4LAY - chain A; structure by X-ray diffraction, 1.70 A resolution.

[Chain A]
Molecule: Peptidyl-prolyl cis-trans isomerase FKBP4
Source organism: Homo sapiens
Notes: EC 5.2.1.8
UniProt: Q02790 (FKBP4_HUMAN); residues 1-260 here = UniProt positions 1-260
Chain sequence (280 residues; row label = number of the first residue in the row; numbers below 1 keep their minus sign (Met-19 is residue -19)):
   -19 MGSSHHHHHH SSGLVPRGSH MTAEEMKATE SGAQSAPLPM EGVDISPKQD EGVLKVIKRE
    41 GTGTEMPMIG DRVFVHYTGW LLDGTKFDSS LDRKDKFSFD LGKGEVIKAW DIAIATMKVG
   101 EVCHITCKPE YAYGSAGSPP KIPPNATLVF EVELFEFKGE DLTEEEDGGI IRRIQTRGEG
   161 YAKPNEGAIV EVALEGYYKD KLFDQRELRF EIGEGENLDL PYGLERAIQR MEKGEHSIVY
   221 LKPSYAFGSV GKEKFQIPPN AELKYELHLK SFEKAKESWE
Unresolved in the structure: -19 to 21, 256-260
Sequence notes: expression tag (-19 to 0)
Ligand contacts: I63 ({3-[(1R)-3-(3,4-dimethoxyphenyl)-1-({[(2S)-1-(3,3-dimethyl-2-oxopentanoyl)piperidin-2-yl]carbonyl}oxy)propyl]phenoxy}acetic acid): Tyr57, Phe67, Asp68, Phe77, Gly84, Glu85, Val86, Ile87, Trp90, Ala112, Tyr113, Lys121, Ile122, Phe130
Curated features (UniProtKB/Swiss-Prot):
  - modified residue: Met1 (N-acetylmethionine), Thr2 (N-acetylthreonine), Thr143 (Phosphothreonine), Tyr220 (Phosphotyrosine)
  - mutagenesis: Phe67 to Asp68 (Decreased catalytic activity toward TRPC1)

[Summary]
Bound to chain A: compound I63. UniProt lists 2 mutagenesis sites.
Chain A is Peptidyl-prolyl cis-trans isomerase FKBP4 (Homo sapiens); the structure, Crystal Structure Analysis
of FKBP52, Complex with I63, was determined by X-ray diffraction, deposited together with 4LAV, 4LAW and 4LAX.
